2PA7 - chains A and B; structure by X-ray diffraction, 1.50 A resolution.

== Chain A (and B) ==
Molecule: DTDP-6-deoxy-3,4-keto-hexulose isomerase
From: Aneurinibacillus thermoaerophilus
Notes: EC 5.3.1.-; chain B of this document is another copy of the same molecule, construct and numbering; everything in this record applies to it too
UniProtKB: Q6T1W8 (Q6T1W8_ANETH); numbering as in UniProt (aligned over 1-139)
Sequence (141 residues; row label = number of the first residue in the row; numbers below 1 keep their minus sign (Gly-1 is residue -1)):
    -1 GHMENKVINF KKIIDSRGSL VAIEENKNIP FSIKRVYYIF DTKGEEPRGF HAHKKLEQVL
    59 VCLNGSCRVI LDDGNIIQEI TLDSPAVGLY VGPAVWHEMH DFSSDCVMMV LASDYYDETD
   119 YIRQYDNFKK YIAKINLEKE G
Unresolved in the structure: -1 to 1, 137-139 (chain B: -1 to 1, 136-139)
Construct notes: cloning artifact (-1 to 0)
Small-molecule neighbours:
  - thymidine-5'-diphosphate (TYD), molecule 1: Ile11, Arg15, Leu18, Ala20
  - thymidine-5'-diphosphate (TYD), molecule 2: Arg33, Tyr35, Arg46, Tyr114, Glu116, Tyr119, Arg121
UniProt features mapped onto this chain:
  - active site: His49 (Proton acceptor)
  - mutagenesis: His49 (H49N: Loss of catalytic activity), His51 (H51N: Retains some catalytic activity)

== How chain A and chain B interact ==
Pairs across the interface (79; chain A residue first):
  Lys10(A) - Phe38(B)
  Asp13(A) - Lys41(B)
  Ser14(A) - Lys41(B)
  Arg15(A) - Thr40(B)
  Arg15(A) - Lys41(B)  hydrogen bond (backbone-backbone)
  Arg15(A) - Arg46(B)
  Gly16(A) - Phe38(B)
  Gly16(A) - Asp39(B)
  Gly16(A) - Thr40(B)
  Ser17(A) - Tyr36(B)
  Ser17(A) - Ile37(B)
  Ser17(A) - Phe38(B)  hydrogen bond (backbone-backbone)
  Ser17(A) - Asp39(B)
  Leu18(A) - Tyr36(B)
  Val19(A) - Tyr35(B)
  Val19(A) - Tyr36(B)  hydrogen bond (backbone-backbone)
  Val19(A) - Phe38(B)  hydrophobic
  Ala20(A) - Val34(B)
  Ala20(A) - Tyr35(B)  hydrophobic
  Ile21(A) - Arg33(B)
  Ile21(A) - Val34(B)  hydrogen bond (backbone-backbone)
  Ile21(A) - Tyr36(B)
  Glu22(A) - Lys32(B)
  Glu22(A) - Arg33(B)  salt bridge
  Glu22(A) - Tyr113(B)
  Glu22(A) - Tyr114(B)  hydrogen bond (side chain-backbone)
  Glu23(A) - Ile31(B)
  Glu23(A) - Lys32(B)  salt bridge
  Glu23(A) - Tyr113(B)  hydrogen bond (backbone-side chain)
  Lys25(A) - Tyr113(B)
  Ile31(A) - Glu23(B)
  Ile31(A) - Ile31(B)
  Lys32(A) - Glu22(B)
  Lys32(A) - Glu23(B)  hydrogen bond (backbone-backbone)
  Arg33(A) - Ile21(B)
  Arg33(A) - Glu22(B)
  Val34(A) - Ala20(B)
  Val34(A) - Ile21(B)  hydrogen bond (backbone-backbone)
  Val34(A) - Val34(B)  hydrophobic
  Val34(A) - Leu109(B)  hydrophobic
  Tyr35(A) - Leu18(B)  hydrophobic
  Tyr35(A) - Val19(B)
  Tyr35(A) - Ala20(B)  hydrophobic
  Tyr36(A) - Ser17(B)
  Tyr36(A) - Leu18(B)
  Tyr36(A) - Val19(B)  hydrogen bond (backbone-backbone)
  Tyr36(A) - Ile21(B)  hydrophobic
  Tyr36(A) - Val59(B)
  Tyr36(A) - Leu61(B)  hydrophobic
  Tyr36(A) - Pro83(B)  hydrogen bond (side chain-backbone)
  Tyr36(A) - Met107(B)  hydrophobic
  Ile37(A) - Ser17(B)
  Phe38(A) - Lys10(B)
  Phe38(A) - Gly16(B)
  Phe38(A) - Ser17(B)  hydrogen bond (backbone-backbone)
  Phe38(A) - Val19(B)  hydrophobic
  Phe38(A) - Pro83(B)  hydrophobic
  Asp39(A) - Gly16(B)
  Thr40(A) - Arg15(B)
  Thr40(A) - Gly16(B)
  Lys41(A) - Ser14(B)
  Lys41(A) - Arg15(B)  hydrogen bond (backbone-backbone)
  Glu44(A) - Arg15(B)
  Pro45(A) - Arg15(B)
  Arg46(A) - Arg15(B)
  Val59(A) - Tyr36(B)
  Leu61(A) - Tyr36(B)  hydrophobic
  Leu61(A) - Leu61(B)  hydrophobic
  Leu61(A) - Val105(B)
  Asn62(A) - Asn62(B)
  Pro83(A) - Tyr36(B)  hydrogen bond (backbone-side chain)
  Pro83(A) - Phe38(B)  hydrophobic
  Val105(A) - Leu61(B)
  Met107(A) - Tyr36(B)  hydrophobic
  Leu109(A) - Val34(B)  hydrophobic
  Tyr113(A) - Glu22(B)
  Tyr113(A) - Glu23(B)  hydrogen bond (side chain-backbone)
  Tyr113(A) - Lys25(B)
  Tyr114(A) - Glu22(B)  hydrogen bond (backbone-side chain)
Also at the interface, not in a pair above, chain A (39 interface residues in all): Phe8, Gly42, Asp103
Also at the interface, not in a pair above, chain B (39 interface residues in all): Phe8, Asn24, Gly42, Glu44, Pro45, Asp103

== In short ==
Chain A and chain B each contribute 39 residues to their interface; the contacts include 15 hydrogen bonds and
2 salt bridges. Polar pairs include Glu22(A)-Arg33(B), Glu23(A)-Lys32(B) and Glu22(A)-Tyr114(B). Chain A binds
thymidine-5'-diphosphate. From UniProt: active-site residue His49(A) and 2 mutagenesis sites on chain A.
Both chains are DTDP-6-deoxy-3,4-keto-hexulose isomerase (Aneurinibacillus thermoaerophilus). Entry 2PA7
(Structure of Wild-Type dTDP-4-keto-6-deoxy-D-glucose-3,4-ketoisomerase from Aneurinibacillus thermoaerophilus
in complex with TDP) was determined by X-ray diffraction together with 2PAK and 2PAM from the same study.
